Entry 5KNX (X-ray diffraction, 2.40 A resolution); this record covers chains A and B.

== Chain A (and B) ==
Protein: Hypoxanthine-guanine phosphoribosyltransferase
From: Escherichia coli
Notes: chain B of this document is another copy of the same molecule, construct and numbering; everything in this record applies to it too
Reference sequence: A0A0U4JN50 (A0A0U4JN50_ECOLX); residues 1-182 here correspond to UniProt positions 10-191 (UniProt number = residue number + 9)
Amino-acid sequence (182 residues; numbered 1 to 182; the number before each row is that of its first residue):
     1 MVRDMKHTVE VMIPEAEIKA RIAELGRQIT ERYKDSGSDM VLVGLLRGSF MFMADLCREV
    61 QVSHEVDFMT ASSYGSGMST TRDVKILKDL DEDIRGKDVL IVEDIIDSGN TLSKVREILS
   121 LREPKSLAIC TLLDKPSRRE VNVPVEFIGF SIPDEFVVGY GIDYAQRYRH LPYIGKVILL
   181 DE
Disordered / not traced: 1-4, 77-80, 182 (chain B: 1-3, 180-182)
Ion coordination: Mg2+: Glu103, Asp104
Small-molecule neighbours: 6WC ([2-[(6-oxidanylidene-1H-purin-9-yl)methyl]-3-(phosphonomethoxy)propoxy]methylphosphonic acid): Ser73, Glu103, Ile105, Ile106, Asp107, Ser108, Gly109, Asn110, Thr111, Leu112, Lys135, Arg138, Glu155, Phe156, Val157, Ile162, Asp163

== Interface between chain A and chain B ==
Pairs across the interface (49; chain A residue first):
  Leu46(A) - Leu46(B)  hydrophobic
  Arg47(A) - Val66(B)  hydrogen bond (side chain-backbone)
  Arg47(A) - Asp67(B)  salt bridge
  Arg47(A) - Asp91(B)  salt bridge
  Arg47(A) - Glu92(B)  salt bridge
  Phe50(A) - Met53(B)  hydrophobic
  Phe50(A) - Ala54(B)  hydrophobic
  Phe50(A) - Val66(B)  hydrophobic
  Phe50(A) - Phe68(B)  hydrophobic
  Met51(A) - Ala54(B)  hydrophobic
  Met51(A) - Cys57(B)  hydrophobic
  Met51(A) - Arg58(B)
  Met53(A) - Phe50(B)  hydrophobic
  Ala54(A) - Phe50(B)  hydrophobic
  Ala54(A) - Met51(B)
  Ala54(A) - Ala54(B)  hydrophobic
  Asp55(A) - Arg58(B)  salt bridge
  Cys57(A) - Met51(B)  hydrophobic
  Cys57(A) - His170(B)
  Arg58(A) - Met51(B)
  Arg58(A) - Asp55(B)  salt bridge
  Arg58(A) - Tyr160(B)
  Arg58(A) - His170(B)
  Arg58(A) - Pro172(B)
  Val62(A) - His170(B)
  Ser63(A) - His170(B)
  His64(A) - His170(B)  hydrogen bond (backbone-side chain)
  Glu65(A) - Gln166(B)
  Val66(A) - Arg47(B)  hydrogen bond (backbone-side chain)
  Val66(A) - Phe50(B)  hydrophobic
  Asp67(A) - Arg47(B)
  Phe68(A) - Arg47(B)
  Phe68(A) - Phe50(B)  hydrophobic
  Leu87(A) - Lys88(B)
  Lys88(A) - Leu87(B)
  Lys88(A) - Lys88(B)
  Asp91(A) - Arg47(B)  salt bridge
  Glu92(A) - Arg47(B)  salt bridge
  Glu92(A) - Gln166(B)
  Tyr160(A) - Arg58(B)
  Gln166(A) - Glu65(B)
  Gln166(A) - Glu92(B)
  Arg169(A) - Val66(B)
  His170(A) - Cys57(B)
  His170(A) - Arg58(B)
  His170(A) - Val62(B)
  His170(A) - Ser63(B)
  His170(A) - His64(B)  hydrogen bond (side chain-backbone)
  Pro172(A) - Arg58(B)
Also at the interface, not in a pair above, chain A (28 interface residues in all): Val60, Thr70, Arg167
Also at the interface, not in a pair above, chain B (27 interface residues in all): Val60, Thr70, Arg169

== In short ==
Chain A and chain B form an interface of 28 and 27 residues respectively, with 4 hydrogen bonds and 7 salt
bridges. Polar pairs include Arg47(A)-Asp67(B), Arg47(A)-Asp91(B) and Arg47(A)-Glu92(B). Chain A binds
compound 6WC. The Mg2+ site is built by Glu103(A) and Asp104(A).
Chain A and chain B are both Hypoxanthine-guanine phosphoribosyltransferase (Escherichia coli); the structure,
Crystal structure of E. coli hypoxanthine phosphoribosyltransferase in complexed with
{[(2-[(Hypoxanthin-9H-yl)methyl]propane-1,3-diyl)bis(oxy)]bis- (methylene)}diphosphonic Acid, was determined
by X-ray diffraction (same publication as 5KNR, 5KNS, 5KNT, 5KNU and 5KNV).
